9PMW - chains C and A of the 5 polymer chains in the assembly; structure by electron microscopy, 2.10 A resolution.

== Chain C ==
Name: HHL1
Chain sequence (19 residues; numbered 1 to 19; the number before each row is that of its first residue):
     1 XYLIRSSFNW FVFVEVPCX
Modified residues: ACE (acetyl group) at position 1; NH2 (amino group) at position 19
Covalently attached groups: covalent link ACE_1/Cys-18

== Chain A ==
Name: Huntingtin
From: Homo sapiens
UniProtKB: P42858 (HD_HUMAN); the construct has insertions or renumbered stretches relative to UniProt, so the offset changes along the chain: 1-38 = UniProt 1-38; 41-3144 = UniProt 39-3142
Chain sequence (3156 residues; each row starts with the number of its first residue):
     1 MATLEKLMKA FESLKSFQQQ QQQQQQQQQQ QQQQQQQQQQ PPPPPPPPPP PQLPQPPPQA
    61 QPLLPQPQPP PPPPPPPPGP AVAEEPLHRP KKELSATKKD RVNHCLTICE NIVAQSVRNS
   121 PEFQKLLGIA MELFLLCSDD AESDVRMVAD ECLNKVIKAL MDSNLPRLQL ELYKEIKKNG
   181 APRSLRAALW RFAELAHLVR PQKCRPYLVN LLPCLTRTSK RPEESVQETL AAAVPKIMAS
   241 FGNFANDNEI KVLLKAFIAN LKSSSPTIRR TAAGSAVSIC QHSRRTQYFY SWLLNVLLGL
   301 LVPVEDEHST LLILGVLLTL RYLVPLLQQQ VKDTSLKGSF GVTRKEMEVS PSAEQLVQVY
   361 ELTLHHTQHQ DHNVVTGALE LLQQLFRTPP PELLQTLTAV GGIGQLTAAK EESGGRSRSG
   421 SIVELIAGGG SSCSPVLSRK QKGKVLLGEE EALEDDSESR SDVSSSALTA SVKDEISGEL
   481 AASSGVSTPG SAGHDIITEQ PRSQHTLQAD SVDLASCDLT SSATDGDEED ILSHSSSQVS
   541 AVPSDPAMDL NDGTQASSPI SDSSQTTTEG PDSAVTPSDS SEIVLDGTDN QYLGLQIGQP
   601 QDEDEEATGI LPDEASEAFR NSSMALQQAH LLKNMSHCRQ PSDSSVDKFV LRDEATEPGD
   661 QENKPCRIKG DIGQSTDDDS APLVHCVRLL SASFLLTGGK NVLVPDRDVR VSVKALALSC
   721 VGAAVALHPE SFFSKLYKVP LDTTEYPEEQ YVSDILNYID HGDPQVRGAT AILCGTLICS
   781 ILSRSRFHVG DWMGTIRTLT GNTFSLADCI PLLRKTLKDE SSVTCKLACT AVRNCVMSLC
   841 SSSYSELGLQ LIIDVLTLRN SSYWLVRTEL LETLAEIDFR LVSFLEAKAE NLHRGAHHYT
   901 GLLKLQERVL NNVVIHLLGD EDPRVRHVAA ASLIRLVPKL FYKCDQGQAD PVVAVARDQS
   961 SVYLKLLMHE TQPPSHFSVS TITRIYRGYN LLPSITDVTM ENNLSRVIAA VSHELITSTT
  1021 RALTFGCCEA LCLLSTAFPV CIWSLGWHCG PPLLSASDES RKSCTVGMAT MILTLLSSAW
  1081 FPLDLSAHQD ALILAGNLLA ASAPKSLRSS WASEEEANPA ATKQEEVWPA LGDRALVPMV
  1141 EQLFSHLLKV INICAHVLDD VAPGPAIKAA LPSLTNPPSL SPIRRKGKEK EPGEQASVPL
  1201 SPKKGSEASA ASRQSDTSGP VTTSKSSSLG SFYHLPSYLK LHDVLKATHA NYKVTLDLQN
  1261 STEKFGGFLR SALDVLSQIL ELATLQDIGK CVEEILGYLK SCFSREPMMA TVCVQQLLKT
  1321 LFGTNLASQF DGLSSNPSKS QGRAQRLGSS SVRPGLYHYC FMAPYTHFTQ ALADASLRNM
  1381 VQAEQENDTS GWFDVLQKVS TQLKTNLTSV TKNRADKNAI HNHIRLFEPL VIKALKQYTT
  1441 TTCVQLQKQV LDLLAQLVQL RVNYCLLDSD QVFIGFVLKQ FEYIEVGQFR ESEAIIPNIF
  1501 FFLVLLSYER YHSKQIIGIP KIIQLCDGIM ASGRKAVTHA IPALQPIVHD LFVLRGTNKA
  1561 DAGKELETQK EVVVSMLLRL IQYHQVLEMF ILVLQQCHKE NEDKWKRLSR QIADIILPML
  1621 AKQQMHIDSH EALGVLNTLF EILAPSSLRP VDMLLRSMFV TPNTMASVST VQLWISGILA
  1681 ILRVLISQST EDIVLSRIQE LSFSPYLISC TVINRLRDGD STSTLEEHSE GKQIKNLPEE
  1741 TFSRFLLQLV GILLEDIVTK QLKVEMSEQQ HTFYCQELGT LLMCLIHIFK SGMFRRITAA
  1801 ATRLFRSDGC GGSFYTLDSL NLRARSMITT HPALVLLWCQ ILLLVNHTDY RWWAEVQQTP
  1861 KRHSLSSTKL LSPQMSGEEE DSDLAAKLGM CNREIVRRGA LILFCDYVCQ NLHDSEHLTW
  1921 LIVNHIQDLI SLSHEPPVQD FISAVHRNSA ASGLFIQAIQ SRCENLSTPT MLKKTLQCLE
  1981 GIHLSQSGAV LTLYVDRLLC TPFRVLARMV DILACRRVEM LLAANLQSSM AQLPMEELNR
  2041 IQEYLQSSGL AQRHQRLYSL LDRFRLSTMQ DSLSPSPPVS SHPLDGDGHV SLETVSPDKD
  2101 WYVHLVKSQC WTRSDSALLE GAELVNRIPA EDMNAFMMNS EFNLSLLAPC LSLGMSEISG
  2161 GQKSALFEAA REVTLARVSG TVQQLPAVHH VFQPELPAEP AAYWSKLNDL FGDAALYQSL
  2221 PTLARALAQY LVVVSKLPSH LHLPPEKEKD IVKFVVATLE ALSWHLIHEQ IPLSLDLQAG
  2281 LDCCCLALQL PGLWSVVSST EFVTHACSLI HCVHFILEAV AVQPGEQLLS PERRTNTPKA
  2341 ISEEEEEVDP NTQNPKYITA ACEMVAEMVE SLQSVLALGH KRNSGVPAFL TPLLRNIIIS
  2401 LARLPLVNSY TRVPPLVWKL GWSPKPGGDF GTAFPEIPVE FLQEKEVFKE FIYRINTLGW
  2461 TSRTQFEETW ATLLGVLVTQ PLVMEQEESP PEEDTERTQI NVLAVQAITS LVLSAMTVPV
  2521 AGNPAVSCLE QQPRNKPLKA LDTRFGRKLS IIRGIVEQEI QAMVSKRENI ATHHLYQAWD
  2581 PVPSLSPATT GALISHEKLL LQINPERELG SMSYKLGQVS IHSVWLGNSI TPLREEEWDE
  2641 EEEEEADAPA PSSPPTSPVN SRKHRAGVDI HSCSQFLLEL YSRWILPSSS ARRTPAILIS
  2701 EVVRSLLVVS DLFTERNQFE LMYVTLTELR RVHPSEDEIL AQYLVPATCK AAAVLGMDKA
  2761 VAEPVSRLLE STLRSSHLPS RVGALHGILY VLECDLLDDT AKQLIPVISD YLLSNLKGIA
  2821 HCVNIHSQQH VLVMCATAFY LIENYPLDVG PEFSASIIQM CGVMLSGSEE STPSIIYHCA
  2881 LRGLERLLLS EQLSRLDAES LVKLSVDRVN VHSPHRAMAA LGLMLTCMYT GKEKVSPGRT
  2941 SDPNPAAPDS ESVIVAMERV SVLFDRIRKG FPCEARVVAR ILPQFLDDFF PPQDIMNKVI
  3001 GEFLSNQQPY PQFMATVVYK VFQTLHSTGQ SSMVRDWVML SLSNFTQRAP VAMATWSLSC
  3061 FFVSASTSPW VAAILPHVIS RMGKLEQVDV NLFCLVATDF YRHQIEEELD RRAFQSVLEV
  3121 VAAPGSPYHR LLTCLRNVHK VTTCGGSGDY KDDDDK
Unresolved in the structure: 1-96, 330-348, 407-663, 971-982, 1054-1063, 1110-1124, 1165-1227, 1332-1352, 1378-1419, 1556-1562, 1722-1735, 1862-1888, 2070-2094, 2331-2352, 2479-2496, 2586-2590, 2633-2662, 2688-2692, 2933-2952, 3106, 3138-3156
Construct notes: insertion (39-40); conflict Pro-1051 (Val1049 in P42858), Leu-1053 (Pro1051 in P42858); variant His-2311 (Tyr2309 in P42858), Ile-2788 (Val2786 in P42858); expression tag (3145-3156)
Swiss-Prot annotation at these positions:
  - region: Thr-3 to Ser-13 (Sufficient for interaction with TPR), Gly-493 to Gln-504 (Interaction with ZDHHC17)
  - motif: Ile-2397 to Leu-2406 (Nuclear export signal)
  - site (Cleavage): Asp-513, Leu-514, Asp-530, Ile-531, Asp-552, Gly-553, Asp-586, Gly-587, Asp-589, Asn-590
  - modified residue: Lys-9 (N6-acetyllysine), Lys-178 (N6-acetyllysine), Lys-236 (N6-acetyllysine), Lys-345 (N6-acetyllysine), Ser-413 (Phosphoserine), Ser-419 (Phosphoserine), Ser-421 (Phosphoserine), Ser-434 (Phosphoserine), Lys-444 (N6-acetyllysine), Ser-642 (Phosphoserine), Ser-645 (Phosphoserine), Ser-1181 (Phosphoserine), Ser-1201 (Phosphoserine), Ser-1872 (Phosphoserine), Ser-1876 (Phosphoserine)
  - lipidation: Gly-553 (N-myristoyl glycine)
What the authors report for this chain:
  - binding site for HD4: Ser-1469 to Phe-1473

== Chain C / chain A interface ==
Contacting residue pairs - 17 pairs, chain C then chain A:
  ACE_1(C) / Gln-2055(A)
  ACE_1(C) / Arg-2056(A)  hydrogen bond (backbone-backbone)
  Phe-8(C) / Asn-3006(A)
  Phe-8(C) / Gln-3008(A)
  Phe-8(C) / Pro-3009(A)
  Phe-8(C) / Pro-3011(A)
  Phe-8(C) / Met-3053(A)  hydrophobic
  Asn-9(C) / Pro-3009(A)  hydrogen bond (side chain-backbone)
  Val-12(C) / Met-3082(A)  hydrophobic
  Phe-13(C) / Gly-3083(A)
  Val-14(C) / Gly-3083(A)
  Glu-15(C) / Gln-2055(A)  hydrogen bond
  Glu-15(C) / Ala-3052(A)
  Glu-15(C) / Gly-3083(A)  hydrogen bond (backbone-backbone)
  Glu-15(C) / Lys-3084(A)
  Glu-15(C) / Leu-3085(A)  hydrogen bond (side chain-backbone)
  Cys-18(C) / Ser-2059(A)  hydrogen bond (backbone-side chain)
Also at the interface, not in a pair above, chain C (9 interface residues in all): NH2_19
Also at the interface, not in a pair above, chain A (16 interface residues in all): Tyr-3010, Arg-3048, Glu-3086

== In short ==
9 residues of chain C face 16 of chain A across their interface; the contacts include 6 hydrogen bonds. Polar
contacts include Asn-9(C)/Pro-3009(A), Glu-15(C)/Gln-2055(A) and Glu-15(C)/Leu-3085(A). From the paper: a
binding site for HD4 at Ser-1469(A).
Here chain C is HHL1 and chain A is Huntingtin (Homo sapiens). Entry 9PMW (Structure of HTTQ23-HAP40 complex
bound to macrocycles HHL1, HD4 and HL2) was determined by electron microscopy (same publication as 9PN0).
